5L5Q - chains E and F of the 28 polymer chains in the assembly; structure by X-ray diffraction, 2.80 A resolution.

# Chain E
Name: Proteasome subunit alpha type-6
Organism: Saccharomyces cerevisiae (strain ATCC 204508 / S288c)
Notes: EC 3.4.25.1
UniProt: P40302 (PSA6_YEAST); residues 0-233 here correspond to UniProt positions 1-234 (UniProt number = residue number + 1)
Chain sequence (234 residues; each row starts with the number of its first residue; numbering starts at 0):
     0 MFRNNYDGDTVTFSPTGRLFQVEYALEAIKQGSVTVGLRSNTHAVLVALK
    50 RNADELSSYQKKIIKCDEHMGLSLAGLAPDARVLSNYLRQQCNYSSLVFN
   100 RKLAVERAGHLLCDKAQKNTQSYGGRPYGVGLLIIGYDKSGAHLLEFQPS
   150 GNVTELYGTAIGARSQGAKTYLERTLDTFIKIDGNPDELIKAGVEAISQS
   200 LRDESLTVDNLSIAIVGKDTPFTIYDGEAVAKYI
Unresolved in the structure: 0-2
Curated features (UniProtKB/Swiss-Prot):
  - modified residue: Ser13 (Phosphoserine)
  - cross-link: Lys190 (Glycyl lysine isopeptide (Lys-Gly) (interchain with G-Cter in ubiquitin))

# Chain F
Name: Probable proteasome subunit alpha type-7
Organism: Saccharomyces cerevisiae (strain ATCC 204508 / S288c)
Notes: EC 3.4.25.1
UniProt: P21242 (PSA7_YEAST); residues -3 to 284 here correspond to UniProt positions 1-288 (UniProt number = residue number + 4)
Chain sequence (288 residues; each row starts with the number of its first residue; numbers below 1 keep their minus sign (Met-3 is residue -3)):
    -3 MTSIGTGYDLSNSVFSPDGRNFQVEYAVKAVENGTTSIGIKCNDGVVFAV
    47 EKLITSKLLVPQKNVKIQVVDRHIGCVYSGLIPDGRHLVNRGREEAASFK
    97 KLYKTPIPIPAFADRLGQYVQAHTLYNSVRPFGVSTIFGGVDKNGAHLYM
   147 LEPSGSYWGYKGAATGKGRQSAKAELEKLVDHHPEGLSAREAVKQAAKII
   197 YLAHEDNKEKDFELEISWCSLSETNGLHKFVKGDLLQEAIDFAQKEINGD
   247 DDEDEDDSDNVMSSDDENAPVATNANATTDQEGDIHLE
Unresolved in the structure: -3 to 1, 245-284
Curated features (UniProtKB/Swiss-Prot):
  - modified residue: Thr-2 (N-acetylthreonine)

# How chain E and chain F interact
Residue-residue contacts - 61 pairs, chain E then chain F:
  Asn4(E) with Leu6(F)
  Tyr5(E) with Asp5(F), hydrogen bond; Leu6(F), hydrophobic
  Thr9(E) with Arg126(F)
  Val10(E) with Asn123(F); Ser124(F); Val125(F); Arg126(F)
  Thr11(E) with Leu6(F); Gln19(F)
  Phe12(E) with Gln19(F); Tyr22(F); Ala23(F), hydrophobic; Arg126(F); Pro127(F); Gly129(F)
  Ser13(E) with Tyr22(F)
  Pro14(E) with Tyr22(F), hydrophobic; Lys25(F)
  Thr15(E) with Lys25(F)
  Gly16(E) with Tyr22(F); Lys25(F); Ala26(F)
  Leu18(E) with Leu77(F), hydrophobic; Arg126(F)
  His109(E) with Arg82(F)
  Cys112(E) with Arg82(F)
  Asp113(E) with Arg82(F), salt bridge; Asn86(F)
  Gln116(E) with Pro79(F); Asp80(F); His83(F), hydrogen bond
  Thr119(E) with Arg126(F), hydrogen bond (backbone-side chain)
  Gln120(E) with His83(F); Val125(F); Arg126(F), hydrogen bond (backbone-backbone); Phe128(F)
  Ser121(E) with Ser124(F)
  Tyr122(E) with Ser124(F), hydrogen bond (backbone-backbone)
  Ser149(E) with Pro79(F)
  Gly150(E) with Pro79(F)
  Asn151(E) with Ile78(F); Pro79(F)
  Thr153(E) with Leu55(F); Asn60(F)
  Glu154(E) with Val56(F); Lys59(F); Asn60(F), hydrogen bond (backbone-side chain)
  Leu155(E) with Leu54(F); Leu55(F); Val56(F)
  Tyr156(E) with Leu54(F), hydrogen bond (backbone-backbone); Leu55(F); Val56(F); Pro57(F)
  Gly157(E) with Leu54(F)
  Lys168(E) with Leu54(F)
  Leu171(E) with Leu54(F)
  Glu172(E) with Ser52(F), hydrogen bond; Lys53(F), hydrogen bond (side chain-backbone)
  Leu175(E) with Lys53(F)
Interface residues without a listed pair, chain E (33 interface residues in all): Arg38, Val152
Interface residues without a listed pair, chain F (30 interface residues in all): His119

# In short
The interface between chain E and chain F involves 33 residues on one side and 30 on the other; the contacts
include 9 hydrogen bonds and 1 salt bridge. Among the polar pairs are Asp113(E)-Arg82(F), Tyr5(E)-Asp5(F) and
Gln116(E)-His83(F).
Here chain E is Proteasome subunit alpha type-6 and chain F is Probable proteasome subunit alpha type-7, both
from Saccharomyces cerevisiae (strain ATCC 204508 / S288c). Entry 5L5Q (Yeast 20S proteasome with human beta5i
(1-138) and human beta6 (97-111; 118-133) in complex with epoxyketone ...) was determined by X-ray diffraction
(same publication as 5L52, 5L54, 5L55, 5L5A, 5L5B, 5L5D and 30 further entries).
